PDB entry 9GU2 | electron microscopy, 2.73 A resolution | chains L and C of the 9 polymer chains in the assembly

# Chain L
Protein: Acetylcholine receptor subunit alpha
From: Homo sapiens
UniProt: P02708 (ACHA_HUMAN); residues 1-437 here correspond to UniProt positions 21-457 (UniProt number = residue number + 20)
Chain sequence (437 residues; row label = number of the first residue in the row):
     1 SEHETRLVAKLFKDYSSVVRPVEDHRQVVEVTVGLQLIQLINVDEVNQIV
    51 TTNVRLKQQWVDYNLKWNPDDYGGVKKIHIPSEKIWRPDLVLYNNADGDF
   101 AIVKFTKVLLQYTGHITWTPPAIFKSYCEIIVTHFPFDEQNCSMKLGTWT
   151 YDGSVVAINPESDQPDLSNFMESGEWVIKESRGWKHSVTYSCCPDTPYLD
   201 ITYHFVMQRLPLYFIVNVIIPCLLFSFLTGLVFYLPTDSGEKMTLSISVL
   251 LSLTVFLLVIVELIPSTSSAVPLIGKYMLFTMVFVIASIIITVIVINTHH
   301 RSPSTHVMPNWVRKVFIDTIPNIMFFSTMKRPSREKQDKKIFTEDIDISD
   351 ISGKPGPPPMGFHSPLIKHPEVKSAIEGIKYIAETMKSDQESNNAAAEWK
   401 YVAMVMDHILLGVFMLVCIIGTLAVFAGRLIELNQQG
Not modelled in the structure: 302-306, 325-392, 431-437
Cystine bridges: Cys128-Cys142, Cys192-Cys193
Covalently attached groups: glycan linked to Asn141
Bound ions: Cu ion: Ser1, Glu2, His3
Residues lining bound ligands: acetylcholine (ACH): Tyr93, Thr148, Trp149, Thr150, Tyr190, Cys192, Cys193, Tyr198
Swiss-Prot annotation at these positions:
  - glycosylation: Asn141 (N-linked (GlcNAc...) asparagine)
From the paper describing this entry:
  - Cu ion coordination: Ser1 to His3

# Chain C
Protein: Fab35 light chain
From: Rattus norvegicus
Chain sequence (213 residues; numbered 1 to 213; the number before each row is that of its first residue):
     1 DIVITQSPSLLSASVGDRVTLTCKGSQNIDNYLAWYQQKLGEAPKLLIYK
    51 TNSLQTGIPSRFSGSGSGTDYTLTISSLHSEDLATYYCYQYINGYTFGTG
   101 TKLELKRADAAPTVSIFPPSTEQLATGGASVVCLMNNFYPRDISVKWKID
   151 GTERRDGVLDSVTDQDSKDSTYSMSSTLSLTKADYESHNLYTCEVVHKTS
   201 SSPVVKSFNRNEC
Not modelled in the structure: 213
Cystine bridges: Cys23-Cys88, Cys133-Cys193

# Chain L / chain C interface
Contacting residue pairs (15):
  Glu23(L) - Lys50(C)  salt bridge
  Tyr63(L) - Tyr32(C)
  Tyr63(L) - Lys50(C)  hydrogen bond
  Lys66(L) - Asp30(C)  salt bridge
  Lys66(L) - Tyr32(C)
  Trp67(L) - Ile92(C)
  Asn68(L) - Tyr91(C)  hydrogen bond (side chain-backbone)
  Asn68(L) - Ile92(C)
  Asn68(L) - Asn93(C)
  Asn68(L) - Gly94(C)  hydrogen bond (side chain-backbone)
  Asn68(L) - Tyr95(C)
  Pro69(L) - Asn93(C)
  Asp70(L) - Asp1(C)
  Asp70(L) - Gly94(C)
  Asp71(L) - Tyr95(C)  hydrogen bond
Also at the interface, not in a pair above, chain L (9 interface residues in all): Tyr112

# In short
Chain L and chain C each contribute 9 residues to their interface, with 4 hydrogen bonds and 2 salt bridges.
Polar contacts include Glu23(L)-Lys50(C), Lys66(L)-Asp30(C) and Tyr63(L)-Lys50(C). Bound to chain L:
acetylcholine. Ser1(L), Glu2(L) and His3(L) coordinate a Cu ion ion. From the paper: Cu ion coordination by
Ser1(L).
Chain L is Acetylcholine receptor subunit alpha (Homo sapiens) and chain C is Fab35 light chain (Rattus
norvegicus); the structure, Human adult muscle nAChR in desensitised state in nanodisc with 100 uM
acetylcholine, was determined by electron microscopy (same publication as 9GU0, 9GU1 and 9GU3).
